Entry 7UZA (electron microscopy, 3.10 A resolution); this record covers chains A and B of the 5 polymer chains in the assembly.

Chain A (and B):
Molecule: Spike glycoprotein
Source organism: Severe acute respiratory syndrome coronavirus 2
Notes: fragment: Spike 6P; chain B of this document is another copy of the same molecule, construct and numbering; everything in this record applies to it too
UniProtKB: P0DTC2 (SPIKE_SARS2); residue numbers follow UniProt; this construct covers 1-676, 680-1213
Amino-acid sequence (1256 residues; row label = number of the first residue in the row; note: 3 numbers in that range are skipped by the numbering (no residue carries them; nothing is unmodelled there)):
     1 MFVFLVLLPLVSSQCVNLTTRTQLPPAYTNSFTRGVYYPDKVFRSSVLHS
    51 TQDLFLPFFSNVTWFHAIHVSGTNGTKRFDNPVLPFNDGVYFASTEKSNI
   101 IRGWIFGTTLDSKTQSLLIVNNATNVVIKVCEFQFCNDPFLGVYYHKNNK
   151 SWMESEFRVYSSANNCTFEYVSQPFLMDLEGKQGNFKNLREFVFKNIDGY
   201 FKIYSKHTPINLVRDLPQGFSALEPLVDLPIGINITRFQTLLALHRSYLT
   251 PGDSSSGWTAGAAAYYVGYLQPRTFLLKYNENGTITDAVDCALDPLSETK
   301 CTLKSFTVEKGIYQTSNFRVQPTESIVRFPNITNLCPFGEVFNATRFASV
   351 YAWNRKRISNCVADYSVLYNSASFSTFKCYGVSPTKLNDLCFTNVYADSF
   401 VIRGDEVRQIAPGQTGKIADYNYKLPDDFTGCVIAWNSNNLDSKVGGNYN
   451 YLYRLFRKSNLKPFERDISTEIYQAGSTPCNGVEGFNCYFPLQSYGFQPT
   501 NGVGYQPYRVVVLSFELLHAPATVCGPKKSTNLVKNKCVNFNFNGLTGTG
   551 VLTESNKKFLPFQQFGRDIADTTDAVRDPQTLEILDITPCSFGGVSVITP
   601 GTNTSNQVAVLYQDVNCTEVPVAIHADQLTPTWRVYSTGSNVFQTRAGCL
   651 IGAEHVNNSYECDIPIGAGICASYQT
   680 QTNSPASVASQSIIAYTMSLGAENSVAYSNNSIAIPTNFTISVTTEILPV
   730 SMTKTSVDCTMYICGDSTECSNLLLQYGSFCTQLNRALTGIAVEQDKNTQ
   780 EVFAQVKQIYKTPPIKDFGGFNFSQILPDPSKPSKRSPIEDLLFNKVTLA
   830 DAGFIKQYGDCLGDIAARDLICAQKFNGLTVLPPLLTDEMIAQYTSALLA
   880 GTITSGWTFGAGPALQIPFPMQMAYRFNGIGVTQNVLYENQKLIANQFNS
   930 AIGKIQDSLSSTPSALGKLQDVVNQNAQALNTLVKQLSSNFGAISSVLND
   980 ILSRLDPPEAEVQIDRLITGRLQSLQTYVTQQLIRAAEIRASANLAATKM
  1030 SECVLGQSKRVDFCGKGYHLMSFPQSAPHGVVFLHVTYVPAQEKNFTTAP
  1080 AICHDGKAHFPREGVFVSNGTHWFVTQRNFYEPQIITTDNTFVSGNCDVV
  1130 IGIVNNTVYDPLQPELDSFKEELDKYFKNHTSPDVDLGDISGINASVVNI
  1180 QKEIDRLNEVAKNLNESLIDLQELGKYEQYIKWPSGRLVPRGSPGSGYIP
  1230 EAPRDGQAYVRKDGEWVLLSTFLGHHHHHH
Disordered / not traced: 1-25, 72-73, 179-186, 621-635, 680-688, 828-853, 1148-1259
Disulfides: Cys131-Cys166, Cys291-Cys301, Cys336-Cys361, Cys379-Cys432, Cys391-Cys525, Cys480-Cys488, Cys617-Cys649, Cys662-Cys671, Cys738-Cys760, Cys743-Cys749, Cys1032-Cys1043, Cys1082-Cys1126
Covalent attachments: N-acetylglucosamine (NAG) linked to Asn61, Asn282, Asn331, Asn343, Asn616, Asn657, Asn709, Asn717, Asn801, Asn1074, Asn1098, Asn1134
Construct notes: engineered mutation Pro817 (Phe in P0DTC2), Pro892 (Ala in P0DTC2), Pro899 (Ala in P0DTC2), Pro942 (Ala in P0DTC2), Pro986 (Lys in P0DTC2), Pro987 (Val in P0DTC2); expression tag (1214-1259)
Swiss-Prot annotation at these positions:
  - region: Asn280 to Cys301 (Putative superantigen), Arg403 to Asp405 (Integrin-binding motif), Asn448 to Phe456 (Immunodominant HLA epitope recognized by the CD8+), Ser816 to Tyr837 (Fusion peptide 1), Lys835 to Phe855 (Fusion peptide 2), Asp1163 to Glu1202 (Heptad repeat 2)
  - site: Arg815, Ser816 (Cleavage)
  - glycosylation: Asn17 (N-linked (GlcNAc...) (complex) asparagine), Asn61 (N-linked (GlcNAc...) (hybrid) asparagine), Asn74 (N-linked (GlcNAc...) (complex) asparagine), Asn122 (N-linked (GlcNAc...) (hybrid) asparagine), Asn149 (N-linked (GlcNAc...) (complex) asparagine), Asn165 (N-linked (GlcNAc...) (complex) asparagine), Asn234 (N-linked (GlcNAc...) (high mannose) asparagine), Asn282 (N-linked (GlcNAc...) (complex) asparagine), Thr323 (O-linked (GalNAc) threonine), Ser325 (O-linked (HexNAc...) serine), Asn331 (N-linked (GlcNAc...) (complex) asparagine), Asn343 (N-linked (GlcNAc...) (complex) asparagine), Asn603 (N-linked (GlcNAc...) (hybrid) asparagine), Asn616 (N-linked (GlcNAc...) (complex) asparagine), Asn657 (N-linked (GlcNAc...) (complex) asparagine), Thr676 (O-linked (GlcNAc...) threonine), Asn709 (N-linked (GlcNAc...) (high mannose) asparagine), Asn717 (N-linked (GlcNAc...) (hybrid) asparagine), Asn801 (N-linked (GlcNAc...) (hybrid) asparagine), Asn1074 (N-linked (GlcNAc...) (hybrid) asparagine) and 5 more in UniProt

Chain A / chain B interface:
Contacting residue pairs - 175 pairs, chain A then chain B:
  Tyr38(A) - Phe562(B)  hydrophobic
  Lys41(A) - His519(B)
  Lys41(A) - Gln563(B)
  Lys41(A) - Gln564(B)
  Val42(A) - His519(B)
  Val42(A) - Gln563(B)
  Val42(A) - Phe565(B)
  Val42(A) - Arg567(B)
  Phe43(A) - Lys557(B)
  Phe43(A) - Lys558(B)
  Phe43(A) - Phe559(B)  hydrophobic
  Phe43(A) - Gln563(B)  hydrogen bond (backbone-side chain)
  Phe43(A) - Phe565(B)  hydrogen bond (backbone-backbone)
  Phe43(A) - Gly566(B)
  Phe43(A) - Arg567(B)  hydrogen bond (backbone-backbone)
  Tyr200(A) - Asn394(B)  hydrogen bond
  Tyr200(A) - Tyr396(B)  hydrogen bond
  Tyr200(A) - Glu516(B)  hydrogen bond
  Glu224(A) - Phe562(B)
  Pro225(A) - Phe562(B)
  Pro230(A) - Arg357(B)
  Asn282(A) - Lys558(B)
  Asn282(A) - Leu560(B)
  Val382(A) - Ser477(B)
  Ser383(A) - Ser477(B)  hydrogen bond (side chain-backbone)
  Asp428(A) - Phe486(B)
  Thr430(A) - Phe486(B)
  Asp737(A) - Asn317(B)
  Asp745(A) - Arg319(B)
  Asp745(A) - Thr549(B)
  Gln755(A) - Asn969(B)  hydrogen bond (backbone-backbone)
  Gln755(A) - Phe970(B)  hydrogen bond (backbone-backbone)
  Gln755(A) - Gly971(B)
  Tyr756(A) - Gln965(B)
  Tyr756(A) - Phe970(B)
  Tyr756(A) - Arg995(B)  hydrogen bond
  Gly757(A) - Gln965(B)
  Gly757(A) - Ser968(B)
  Ser758(A) - Thr961(B)
  Ser758(A) - Gln965(B)  hydrogen bond (backbone-side chain)
  Phe759(A) - Gln965(B)
  Phe759(A) - Phe970(B)  hydrophobic
  Phe759(A) - Ser1003(B)
  Phe759(A) - Thr1006(B)
  Arg765(A) - Gln957(B)
  Gln784(A) - Lys1045(B)  hydrogen bond (backbone-side chain)
  Lys786(A) - Leu699(B)
  Lys786(A) - Gly700(B)
  Gln787(A) - Ala701(B)
  Gln787(A) - Asn703(B)
  Ile788(A) - Leu699(B)  hydrophobic
  Ile788(A) - Gly700(B)
  Ile788(A) - Ala701(B)  hydrogen bond (backbone-backbone)
  Ile788(A) - Glu702(B)
  Ile788(A) - Asn703(B)  hydrogen bond (backbone-backbone)
  Tyr789(A) - Asn703(B)
  Tyr789(A) - Val705(B)  hydrophobic
  Lys790(A) - Glu702(B)
  Lys790(A) - Ser704(B)
  Pro792(A) - Tyr707(B)  hydrophobic
  Asp796(A) - Tyr707(B)  hydrogen bond (backbone-side chain)
  Asp796(A) - Asn709(B)  hydrogen bond
  Phe797(A) - Tyr707(B)
  Phe855(A) - Pro589(B)  hydrophobic
  Phe855(A) - Phe592(B)
  Asn856(A) - Ala570(B)
  Gly857(A) - Phe592(B)
  Thr859(A) - Phe592(B)
  Val860(A) - Asp614(B)
  Leu861(A) - Gln613(B)
  Pro862(A) - Ala647(B)  hydrophobic
  Pro863(A) - Ala668(B)  hydrogen bond (backbone-backbone)
  Leu864(A) - Pro665(B)  hydrophobic
  Leu864(A) - Gly667(B)
  Leu864(A) - Ala668(B)
  Leu864(A) - Gly669(B)  hydrogen bond (backbone-backbone)
  Leu864(A) - Cys671(B)  hydrophobic
  Leu864(A) - Met697(B)  hydrophobic
  Leu865(A) - Met697(B)  hydrophobic
  Thr866(A) - Arg646(B)
  Thr866(A) - Ala668(B)
  Met869(A) - Gly669(B)
  Met869(A) - Met697(B)  hydrophobic
  Met869(A) - Leu699(B)
  Gln872(A) - Leu699(B)
  Gln872(A) - Glu702(B)  hydrogen bond
  Tyr873(A) - Leu699(B)
  Thr883(A) - Val705(B)
  Thr883(A) - Tyr707(B)
  Gly889(A) - Asp1041(B)
  Gly889(A) - Lys1045(B)  hydrogen bond (backbone-side chain)
  Ala890(A) - Gly1046(B)
  Ala890(A) - Tyr1047(B)  hydrophobic
  Ala890(A) - Val1068(B)
  Ala890(A) - Pro1069(B)
  Pro892(A) - Pro1069(B)
  Pro892(A) - Glu1072(B)
  Leu894(A) - Ala713(B)
  Leu894(A) - Ile714(B)
  Leu894(A) - Pro715(B)
  Leu894(A) - Glu1072(B)
  Gln895(A) - Val705(B)
  Gln895(A) - Ala706(B)
  Gln895(A) - Ser711(B)
  Gln895(A) - Ile712(B)
  Gln895(A) - Ala713(B)  hydrogen bond (backbone-backbone)
  Gln895(A) - Asn1074(B)  hydrogen bond
  Ile896(A) - Tyr707(B)
  Ile896(A) - Ser711(B)
  Ile896(A) - Ile712(B)  hydrophobic
  Pro897(A) - Tyr707(B)  hydrophobic
  Pro897(A) - Ser708(B)
  Pro897(A) - Asn709(B)
  Pro897(A) - Ser711(B)
  Pro897(A) - Thr1077(B)
  Phe898(A) - Tyr707(B)  hydrogen bond (backbone-side chain)
  Met900(A) - Thr1077(B)  hydrogen bond
  Met900(A) - Val1094(B)  hydrophobic
  Tyr904(A) - Gly1093(B)  hydrogen bond (side chain-backbone)
  Tyr904(A) - Val1094(B)
  Tyr904(A) - Arg1107(B)
  Asn907(A) - Arg1107(B)
  Thr912(A) - Phe1121(B)
  Gln913(A) - Phe1089(B)
  Gln913(A) - Pro1090(B)  hydrogen bond (side chain-backbone)
  Gln913(A) - Phe1121(B)
  Asn914(A) - Phe1089(B)
  Asn914(A) - Ser1123(B)  hydrogen bond
  Tyr917(A) - Pro1079(B)
  Tyr917(A) - Phe1089(B)  hydrophobic
  Tyr917(A) - Val1129(B)  hydrophobic
  Glu918(A) - Ser1123(B)
  Glu918(A) - Gly1124(B)
  Glu918(A) - Val1128(B)
  Gln920(A) - Ile1130(B)
  Lys921(A) - Val1128(B)  hydrogen bond (side chain-backbone)
  Lys921(A) - Ile1130(B)
  Val963(A) - Ala570(B)  hydrophobic
  Lys964(A) - Ile569(B)
  Ser967(A) - Ala570(B)
  Ser967(A) - Asp571(B)  hydrogen bond
  Ile973(A) - Gly381(B)
  Val976(A) - Asp571(B)
  Asn978(A) - Leu546(B)
  Asn978(A) - Thr547(B)
  Leu981(A) - Lys386(B)  hydrogen bond (backbone-side chain)
  Ser982(A) - Lys386(B)
  Ser982(A) - Asp389(B)
  Ser982(A) - Leu390(B)
  Arg983(A) - Gly381(B)  hydrogen bond (side chain-backbone)
  Arg983(A) - Val382(B)
  Arg983(A) - Ser383(B)  hydrogen bond (backbone-backbone)
  Arg983(A) - Leu390(B)
  Arg983(A) - Thr430(B)
  Leu984(A) - Val382(B)
  Leu984(A) - Ser383(B)
  Leu984(A) - Lys386(B)
  Asp985(A) - Ser383(B)  hydrogen bond
  Asp985(A) - Lys386(B)
  Asp994(A) - Arg995(B)  salt bridge
  Gln1005(A) - Gln1002(B)  hydrogen bond
  Gln1005(A) - Thr1006(B)  hydrogen bond
  Thr1009(A) - Thr1009(B)
  Leu1012(A) - Gln1010(B)
  Leu1012(A) - Ile1013(B)  hydrophobic
  Arg1019(A) - Glu1017(B)  salt bridge
  Thr1027(A) - Arg1039(B)
  Ser1030(A) - Val1040(B)
  Glu1031(A) - Arg1039(B)  salt bridge
  Glu1031(A) - Val1040(B)
  Leu1034(A) - Val1040(B)
  Leu1034(A) - Asp1041(B)
  Gly1035(A) - Val1040(B)
  Arg1039(A) - Arg1039(B)
  Leu1141(A) - Leu1141(B)  hydrophobic
Also at the interface, not in a pair above, chain A (103 interface residues in all): Arg44, Gly381, Leu390, Phe392, Gln762, Ala766, Gly798, Ile882, Trp886, Thr887, Gly891, Ala893, Pro899, Leu966, Asp979, Ile1013, Glu1144
Also at the interface, not in a pair above, chain B (112 interface residues in all): Tyr380, Phe392, Thr478, Leu517, Leu518, Gly545, Thr572, Ile670, Asn710, Gly999, Ala1070, Ala1078, Leu1145

In short:
103 residues of chain A and 112 residues of chain B are in contact; the contacts include 35 hydrogen bonds and
3 salt bridges. Polar pairs include Asp994(A)-Arg995(B), Arg1019(A)-Glu1017(B) and Glu1031(A)-Arg1039(B).
Covalently linked N-acetylglucosamine: at Asn61(A), Asn282(A), Asn331(A), Asn343(A), Asn616(A) and Asn657(A)
and 6 more.
Both chains are Spike glycoprotein (Severe acute respiratory syndrome coronavirus 2). Entry 7UZA (Structure of
the SARS-CoV-2 S 6P trimer in complex with the mouse antibody Fab fragment, HSW-1) was determined by electron
microscopy (same publication as 7UZ4, 7UZ6, 7UZ7, 7UZ8, 7UZ9, 7UZB, 7UZC and 7UZD).
